7QZR - chains B and E of the 3 polymer chains in the assembly; structure by X-ray diffraction, 2.18 A resolution.

# Chain B
Molecule: Myeloperoxidase heavy chain
Organism: Homo sapiens
UniProt: P05164 (PERM_HUMAN); numbering as in UniProt (aligned over 279-745)
Sequence (467 residues; numbered 279 to 745; the number before each row is that of its first residue):
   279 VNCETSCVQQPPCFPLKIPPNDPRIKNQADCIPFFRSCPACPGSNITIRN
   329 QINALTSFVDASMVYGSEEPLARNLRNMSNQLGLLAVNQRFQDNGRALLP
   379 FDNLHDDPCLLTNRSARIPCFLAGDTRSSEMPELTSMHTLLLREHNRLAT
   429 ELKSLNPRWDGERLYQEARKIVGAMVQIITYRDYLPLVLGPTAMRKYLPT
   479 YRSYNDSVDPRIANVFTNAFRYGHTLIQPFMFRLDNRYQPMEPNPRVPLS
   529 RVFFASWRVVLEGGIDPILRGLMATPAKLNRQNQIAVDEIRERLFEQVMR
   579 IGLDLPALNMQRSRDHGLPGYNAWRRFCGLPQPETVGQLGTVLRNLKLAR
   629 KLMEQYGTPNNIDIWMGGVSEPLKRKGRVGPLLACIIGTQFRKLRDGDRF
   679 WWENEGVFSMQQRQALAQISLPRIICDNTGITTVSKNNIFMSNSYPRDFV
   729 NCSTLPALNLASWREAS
Not modelled in the structure: 745
Modified residues: Cys-316 (S-hydroperoxycysteine; 2CO)
Disulfide bonds: Cys-281/Cys-291, Cys-285/Cys-309, Cys-387/Cys-398, Cys-606/Cys-663, Cys-704/Cys-730
Covalent attachments: N-acetylglucosamine (NAG) linked to Asn-355, Asn-391; glycan linked to Asn-483
Ion coordination: Ca2+: Thr-334, Phe-336, Asp-338, Ser-340 (shared with 1 residue of chain A); heme c Fe near His-502 (its only coordinating residue here)
Small-molecule neighbours: heme c (HEC): Arg-405, Glu-408, Met-409, Tyr-462, Thr-495, Phe-498, Arg-499, Tyr-500, Gly-501, His-502, Ile-505, Phe-531, Leu-572, Phe-573, Leu-583, Leu-586, Arg-590
UniProt features mapped onto this chain:
  - binding site (Ca(2+)): Thr-334, Phe-336, Asp-338, Ser-340
  - binding site (heme b): Glu-408, Met-409, His-502
  - site: Arg-405 (Transition state stabilizer)
  - glycosylation (N-linked (GlcNAc...) asparagine): Asn-323, Asn-355, Asn-391, Asn-483, Asn-729
  - natural variant: Arg-447 (R447Q: In a colorectal cancer sample), Arg-569 (R569W: In MPOD)
From the paper describing this entry:
  - post-translational modification sites: Asn-355

# Chain E
Molecule: Exported protein
Organism: Staphylococcus aureus
UniProt: A0A0D1H8K9 (A0A0D1H8K9_STAAU); residues 4-105 here correspond to UniProt positions 1-102 (UniProt number = residue number - 3)
Sequence (102 residues; numbered 4 to 105; the number before each row is that of its first residue):
     4 MKFKKVLVATAMVGVLATGVVGYGNQADAKVYSQNGLVLHDDANFLEHEL
    54 SYIDVLLDKNADQATKDNLRSYFADKGLHSIKDIINKAKQDGFDVSKYEH
   104 VK
Not modelled in the structure: 4-32, 103-105

# Interface between chain B and chain E
Contacting residue pairs - 49 pairs, chain B then chain E:
  Phe-313(B) / Gly-39(E)
  Glu-346(B) / Tyr-35(E)  hydrogen bond
  Leu-349(B) / His-43(E)
  Arg-351(B) / Tyr-75(E)
  Asn-352(B) / Leu-49(E)
  Asn-352(B) / His-51(E)  hydrogen bond (backbone-side chain)
  Asn-352(B) / Tyr-75(E)  hydrogen bond
  Asn-352(B) / Lys-79(E)  hydrogen bond
  Arg-354(B) / Tyr-55(E)  hydrogen bond (backbone-side chain)
  Asn-355(B) / Tyr-55(E)
  Met-356(B) / Tyr-55(E)  hydrogen bond (backbone-side chain)
  Met-356(B) / Asn-71(E)
  Met-356(B) / Leu-72(E)
  Met-356(B) / Tyr-75(E)  hydrophobic
  Ser-357(B) / Tyr-55(E)
  Ser-357(B) / Thr-68(E)
  Ala-364(B) / His-51(E)
  Val-365(B) / His-51(E)
  Gln-367(B) / His-51(E)
  Gln-367(B) / Ser-54(E)
  Arg-368(B) / Glu-50(E)  salt bridge
  Pro-378(B) / His-51(E)
  Phe-379(B) / Glu-50(E)
  Asp-380(B) / Leu-42(E)
  Asp-380(B) / His-43(E)  salt bridge
  Asp-380(B) / Leu-49(E)
  Asn-381(B) / Asn-47(E)  hydrogen bond (backbone-side chain)
  Asn-381(B) / Phe-48(E)  hydrogen bond (side chain-backbone)
  Asn-381(B) / Leu-49(E)
  Asn-381(B) / Asp-94(E)  hydrogen bond (side chain-backbone)
  Asn-381(B) / Phe-96(E)
  Leu-382(B) / Val-41(E)
  Leu-382(B) / Leu-42(E)
  Leu-382(B) / His-43(E)
  His-383(B) / Asp-44(E)
  His-383(B) / Asn-47(E)  hydrogen bond
  Asp-384(B) / Val-41(E)
  Leu-400(B) / His-43(E)
  Leu-400(B) / Leu-49(E)  hydrophobic
  Thr-404(B) / Tyr-35(E)
  Thr-404(B) / Leu-42(E)
  Thr-404(B) / His-43(E)
  Arg-405(B) / Gln-37(E)
  Arg-405(B) / Leu-42(E)
  Phe-532(B) / Leu-40(E)  hydrophobic
  Met-577(B) / Asn-38(E)
  Met-577(B) / Leu-40(E)  hydrophobic
  Leu-581(B) / Asn-38(E)
  Leu-586(B) / Asn-38(E)
Other interface residues (no listed pair), chain B (30 interface residues in all): Pro-386, Phe-573, Val-576
Other interface residues (no listed pair), chain E (26 interface residues in all): Asp-45, Glu-52, Val-58
Interface features reported in the paper:
  - pairs named by the authors: Asp-380(B)/His-43(E) (salt bridge), Tyr-35(E)/Glu-346(B) (hydrogen bond), Asn-47(E)/Asn-381(B), Glu-50(E)/Arg-368(B), His-51(E)/Asn-352(B), Tyr-55(E)/Arg-354(B), Tyr-75(E)/Asn-352(B), Lys-79(E)/Asn-352(B)
  - interface residues, chain E: Gly-39(E), Asn-47(E)

# In short
30 residues of chain B and 26 residues of chain E are in contact, with 10 hydrogen bonds and 2 salt bridges.
Polar contacts include Arg-368(B)/Glu-50(E), Asp-380(B)/His-43(E) and Glu-346(B)/Tyr-35(E). The authors report
a salt bridge between Asp-380(B) and His-43(E); a hydrogen bond between Tyr-35(E) and Glu-346(B); contacts
between Asn-47(E) and Asn-381(B), Glu-50(E) and Arg-368(B) and His-51(E) and Asn-352(B) among others. The
paper reports interface residues Gly-39(E) and Asn-47(E); a modification site at Asn-355(B).
Here chain B is Myeloperoxidase heavy chain (Homo sapiens) and chain E is Exported protein (Staphylococcus
aureus). Entry 7QZR (Structure of native leukocyte myeloperoxidase in complex with the Staphyloccal Peroxidase
Inhibitor SPIN from Staphylococcus aureus) was determined by X-ray diffraction together with 7Z53 from the
same study.
